1INE - chains L and H; structure by X-ray diffraction, 2.80 A resolution.

== Chain L ==
Molecule: IGG1-lambda CHA255 fab (light chain)
From: Mus musculus
Notes: antibody fragment or engineered binder
Sequence (215 residues; row label = number of the first residue in the row):
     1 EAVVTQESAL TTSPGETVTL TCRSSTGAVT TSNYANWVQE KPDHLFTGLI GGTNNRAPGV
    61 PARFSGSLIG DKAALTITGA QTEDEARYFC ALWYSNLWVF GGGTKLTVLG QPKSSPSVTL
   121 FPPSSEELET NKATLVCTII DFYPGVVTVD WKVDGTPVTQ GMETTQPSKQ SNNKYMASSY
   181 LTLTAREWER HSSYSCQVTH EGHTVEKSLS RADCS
Not modelled in the structure: 1, 213-215
Sequence notes: conflict Arg87 (Ile106 in 387376), Leu97 (His116 in 387376), Ile140 (Thr159 in 387376), Glu187 (Ala206 in 387376)
Modified / non-standard residues: Glu1 (pyroglutamic acid; PCA)
Disulfides: Cys22-Cys90, Cys137-Cys196
Ligand contacts: EOT ([(1-[(bis-carboxymethyl-amino)-methyl]-2-{4-[3-(2-hydroxy-ethyl)-thioureido]-pheny}-ethyl)-carboxymethyl-amino]-acetic acid): Tyr34, Trp93, Asn96, Trp98

== Chain H ==
Molecule: IGG1-lambda CHA255 fab (heavy chain)
From: Mus musculus
Notes: antibody fragment or engineered binder
Sequence (226 residues; row label = number of the first residue in the row):
     1 EVTLVESGGD SVKPGGSLKL SCAASGFTLS GETMSWVRQT PEKRLEWVAT TLSGGGFTFY
    61 SASVKGRFTI SRDNAQNNLY LQLNSLRSED TALYFCASHR FVHWGHGTLV TVSAKTTPPS
   121 VYPLAPGSAA QTNSMVTLGC LVKGYFPEPV TVTWNSGSLS SGVHTFPAVL ESDLYTLSSS
   181 VTVPSSPRPS ETVTCNVAHP ASSTKVDKKI VPRDCGCKPC ICTVPE
Not modelled in the structure: 214-226
Sequence notes: conflict Thr3 (Lys in S38864), Val5 (Leu in S38864), Ser11 (Leu in S38864), 28 further conflict positions vs the reference (S38864) not listed; insertion (222-223)
Disulfides: Cys22-Cys96, Cys140-Cys195
Ligand contacts: EOT ([(1-[(bis-carboxymethyl-amino)-methyl]-2-{4-[3-(2-hydroxy-ethyl)-thioureido]-pheny}-ethyl)-carboxymethyl-amino]-acetic acid): Thr33, Thr50, Leu52, Ser53, Phe57, Phe59, His99, Arg100

== How chain L and chain H interact ==
Contacting residue pairs - 69 pairs, chain L then chain H:
  Tyr34(L) - Arg100(H)
  Asn36(L) - Arg100(H)  hydrogen bond (side chain-backbone)
  Asn36(L) - Phe101(H)
  Val38(L) - Phe101(H)
  Glu40(L) - Gln39(H)
  His44(L) - Gln39(H)
  His44(L) - Lys43(H)
  His44(L) - Leu93(H)
  His44(L) - Phe95(H)
  Phe46(L) - Gln39(H)
  Phe46(L) - Phe95(H)  hydrophobic
  Phe46(L) - Trp104(H)  hydrophobic
  Gly48(L) - Phe101(H)  hydrogen bond (backbone-backbone)
  Gly48(L) - Val102(H)  hydrogen bond (backbone-backbone)
  Arg87(L) - Lys43(H)
  Phe89(L) - Lys43(H)
  Trp93(L) - Phe59(H)  hydrophobic
  Asn96(L) - Trp47(H)
  Asn96(L) - Phe59(H)
  Leu97(L) - Trp47(H)  hydrophobic
  Trp98(L) - Trp47(H)
  Trp98(L) - Thr50(H)
  Trp98(L) - Phe101(H)
  Phe100(L) - Leu45(H)  hydrophobic
  Phe100(L) - Phe101(H)  hydrophobic
  Phe121(L) - Leu124(H)  hydrophobic
  Phe121(L) - Thr137(H)
  Pro122(L) - Leu124(H)
  Pro122(L) - Ala125(H)
  Pro123(L) - Arg213(H)  hydrogen bond (backbone-side chain)
  Ser124(L) - Tyr122(H)
  Ser124(L) - Pro123(H)
  Ser124(L) - Arg213(H)
  Ser125(L) - Arg213(H)  hydrogen bond
  Glu126(L) - Tyr122(H)
  Glu126(L) - Pro123(H)
  Glu126(L) - Lys208(H)
  Glu127(L) - Tyr122(H)
  Glu127(L) - Leu141(H)
  Glu127(L) - Lys143(H)  salt bridge
  Thr130(L) - Tyr122(H)
  Lys132(L) - Lys143(H)
  Thr134(L) - Leu141(H)
  Thr134(L) - Lys143(H)
  Val136(L) - Leu124(H)  hydrophobic
  Val136(L) - Leu141(H)  hydrophobic
  Val136(L) - Ser178(H)
  Thr138(L) - Phe166(H)
  Ile139(L) - Phe166(H)
  Ile140(L) - His164(H)
  Ile140(L) - Phe166(H)  hydrophobic
  Asp141(L) - His164(H)  salt bridge
  Glu163(L) - Val169(H)
  Glu163(L) - Leu170(H)
  Glu163(L) - Glu171(H)
  Thr165(L) - Pro167(H)
  Thr165(L) - Val169(H)
  Gln166(L) - Lys43(H)
  Gln166(L) - Pro167(H)
  Ser168(L) - Pro167(H)
  Gln170(L) - His164(H)
  Met176(L) - His164(H)
  Met176(L) - Phe166(H)  hydrophobic
  Ala177(L) - Phe166(H)
  Ser178(L) - Phe166(H)
  Tyr180(L) - Leu141(H)  hydrophobic
  Tyr180(L) - Thr176(H)
  Tyr180(L) - Leu177(H)
  Tyr180(L) - Ser178(H)
Also at the interface, not in a pair above, chain L (44 interface residues in all): Thr47, Gly52, Ala57, Ala91, Thr119, Thr164
Also at the interface, not in a pair above, chain H (37 interface residues in all): Val37, Pro126, Gly127, Leu138, Gly139, Thr165, Ala168

== In short ==
The interface between chain L and chain H involves 44 residues on one side and 37 on the other, with 5
hydrogen bonds and 2 salt bridges. Among the polar pairs are Glu127(L)-Lys143(H), Asp141(L)-His164(H) and
Asn36(L)-Arg100(H).
Here chain L is IGG1-lambda CHA255 fab (light chain) and chain H is IGG1-lambda CHA255 fab (heavy chain), both
from Mus musculus. Entry 1INE (How the anti-(metal chelate) antibody CHA255 is specific for the metal ion of
its antigen: X-ray ...) was determined by X-ray diffraction together with 1IND from the same study.
